6C4A - chains C and D of the 4 polymer chains in the assembly; structure by X-ray diffraction, 1.80 A resolution.

[Chain C (and D)]
Protein: Isocitrate lyase 1
From: Mycobacterium tuberculosis (strain ATCC 35801 / TMC 107 / Erdman)
Notes: EC 4.1.3.1, 4.1.3.30; chain D of this document is another copy of the same molecule, construct and numbering; everything in this record applies to it too
Reference sequence: H8EVV4 (ACEA1_MYCTE); numbering as in UniProt (aligned over 1-428)
Chain sequence (442 residues; numbered -13 to 428; the number before each row is that of its first residue; numbers below 1 keep their minus sign (Met-13 is residue -13)):
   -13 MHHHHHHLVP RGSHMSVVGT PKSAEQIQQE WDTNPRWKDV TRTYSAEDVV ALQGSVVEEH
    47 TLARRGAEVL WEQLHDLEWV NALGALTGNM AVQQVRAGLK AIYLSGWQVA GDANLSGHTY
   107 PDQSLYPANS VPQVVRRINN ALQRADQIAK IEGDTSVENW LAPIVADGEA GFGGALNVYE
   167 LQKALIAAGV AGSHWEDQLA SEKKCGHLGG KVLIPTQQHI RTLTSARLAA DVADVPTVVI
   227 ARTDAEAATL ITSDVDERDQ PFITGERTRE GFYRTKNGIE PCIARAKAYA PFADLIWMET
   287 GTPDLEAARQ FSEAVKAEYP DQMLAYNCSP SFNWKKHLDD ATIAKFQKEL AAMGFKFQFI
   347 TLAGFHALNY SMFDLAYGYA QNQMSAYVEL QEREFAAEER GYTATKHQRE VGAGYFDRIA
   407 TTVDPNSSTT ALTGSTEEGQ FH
Unresolved in the structure: -13 to 0
Modified / non-standard residues: Cys191 (S-[(1Z)-2-carboxy-N-hydroxyethanimidoyl]-L-cysteine; EJA)
Differences from the reference sequence: initiating methionine (-13); expression tag (-12 to 0)
Bound ions: Mg2+ site 1: Asp153 (together with pyruvic acid); Mg2+ site 2: Ala276, Ala279, Gln308
Ligand contacts:
  - 3-nitropropanoic acid (3NP): Ala353, Tyr356, Ser357, Leu376, Arg379
  - pyruvic acid (PYR): Tyr89, Ser91, Gly92, Trp93, Asp108, Asp153, His180, Cys191, Arg228, Trp283, Asn313, Thr347, Leu348
Curated features (UniProtKB/Swiss-Prot):
  - binding site (substrate): Ser91 to Trp93, Gly192, His193, Arg228, Asn313 to Ser317, Thr347
  - binding site (Mg(2+)): Asp153

[Interface between chain C and chain D]
Contacting residue pairs (276; chain C residue first):
  Trp65(C) - Gln369(D)
  Asn67(C) - Tyr365(D)
  Asn67(C) - Gln369(D)
  Ala68(C) - Tyr365(D)  hydrogen bond (backbone-side chain)
  Leu69(C) - Ala362(D)  hydrophobic
  Leu69(C) - Tyr365(D)  hydrophobic
  Thr73(C) - Asp98(D)  hydrogen bond
  Thr73(C) - Leu354(D)
  Gly74(C) - Asp98(D)  hydrogen bond (backbone-side chain)
  Asn75(C) - Gly97(D)  hydrogen bond (side chain-backbone)
  Asn75(C) - Asp98(D)  hydrogen bond (backbone-side chain)
  Asn75(C) - Phe351(D)
  Asn75(C) - Leu354(D)
  Asn75(C) - Asn355(D)  hydrogen bond
  Met76(C) - Leu354(D)  hydrophobic
  Met76(C) - Met358(D)
  Gln79(C) - Asn355(D)  hydrogen bond
  Gln79(C) - Phe359(D)
  Gln80(C) - Met358(D)
  Gln80(C) - Ala362(D)
  Arg82(C) - Phe359(D)
  Ala83(C) - Phe359(D)  hydrophobic
  Ala83(C) - Ala362(D)  hydrophobic
  Ala83(C) - Tyr363(D)
  Ala83(C) - Ala366(D)
  Leu85(C) - Ala362(D)  hydrophobic
  Leu85(C) - Tyr365(D)  hydrophobic
  Leu85(C) - Ala366(D)  hydrophobic
  Trp93(C) - His393(D)
  Trp93(C) - Gln394(D)  hydrogen bond
  Trp93(C) - Val397(D)  hydrophobic
  Gly97(C) - Asn75(D)  hydrogen bond (backbone-side chain)
  Gly97(C) - Arg123(D)  hydrogen bond (backbone-side chain)
  Gly97(C) - Val397(D)
  Asp98(C) - Thr73(D)  hydrogen bond
  Asp98(C) - Gly74(D)  hydrogen bond (side chain-backbone)
  Asp98(C) - Asn75(D)  hydrogen bond (side chain-backbone)
  Asp98(C) - Arg123(D)  salt bridge
  Gly103(C) - Arg123(D)  hydrogen bond (backbone-side chain)
  Gly103(C) - Asn126(D)  hydrogen bond (backbone-side chain)
  His104(C) - Arg123(D)
  His104(C) - Asn126(D)
  Thr105(C) - Arg123(D)  hydrogen bond
  Thr105(C) - Ala127(D)
  Thr105(C) - Arg130(D)  hydrogen bond (backbone-side chain)
  Thr105(C) - Val397(D)
  Tyr106(C) - Arg130(D)
  Tyr106(C) - Val397(D)
  Tyr106(C) - Phe402(D)  hydrophobic
  Pro107(C) - Val397(D)
  Pro107(C) - Gly398(D)
  Pro107(C) - Ala399(D)  hydrophobic
  Pro107(C) - Phe402(D)
  Gln109(C) - Ala417(D)
  Leu111(C) - Phe402(D)  hydrophobic
  Arg123(C) - Gly97(D)  hydrogen bond (side chain-backbone)
  Arg123(C) - Asp98(D)  salt bridge
  Arg123(C) - Gly103(D)  hydrogen bond (side chain-backbone)
  Arg123(C) - His104(D)
  Arg123(C) - Thr105(D)  hydrogen bond
  Asn126(C) - Gly103(D)  hydrogen bond (side chain-backbone)
  Asn126(C) - His104(D)
  Ala127(C) - Thr105(D)
  Arg130(C) - His104(D)
  Arg130(C) - Thr105(D)  hydrogen bond (side chain-backbone)
  Arg130(C) - Tyr106(D)
  Glu188(C) - Thr415(D)  hydrogen bond
  Lys190(C) - Thr415(D)  hydrogen bond (side chain-backbone)
  Cys191(C) - Gln394(D)
  His193(C) - Ser421(D)
  His193(C) - Thr422(D)  hydrogen bond (backbone-backbone)
  Leu194(C) - Gln394(D)
  Leu194(C) - Ala417(D)
  Leu194(C) - Ser421(D)
  Gly195(C) - Thr416(D)
  Gly195(C) - Ala417(D)  hydrogen bond (backbone-backbone)
  Gly195(C) - Thr419(D)
  Gly195(C) - Ser421(D)
  Gly196(C) - Thr415(D)
  Gly196(C) - Thr416(D)  hydrogen bond (backbone-backbone)
  Val198(C) - Thr415(D)
  Leu236(C) - Ser414(D)
  Thr254(C) - Ser414(D)
  Arg255(C) - Asn412(D)
  Glu256(C) - Ser413(D)
  Glu256(C) - Ser414(D)  hydrogen bond
  Phe258(C) - Thr415(D)
  Arg260(C) - Ser414(D)
  Gly287(C) - Thr422(D)
  Gly287(C) - Gln426(D)  hydrogen bond (backbone-side chain)
  Cys314(C) - Met370(D)  hydrophobic
  Pro316(C) - Tyr373(D)
  Pro316(C) - Gln377(D)  hydrogen bond (backbone-side chain)
  Pro316(C) - His393(D)
  Pro316(C) - Phe427(D)
  Ser317(C) - His393(D)  hydrogen bond
  Ser317(C) - Gln394(D)
  Ser317(C) - Thr422(D)  hydrogen bond (backbone-side chain)
  Ser317(C) - Phe427(D)
  Phe318(C) - Gln377(D)  hydrogen bond (backbone-side chain)
  Phe318(C) - Gln426(D)
  Phe318(C) - Phe427(D)
  Asn319(C) - Gln377(D)
  Asn319(C) - Phe381(D)
  Asn319(C) - Gln426(D)  hydrogen bond (side chain-backbone)
  Asn319(C) - Phe427(D)
  Trp320(C) - Met370(D)  hydrophobic
  Trp320(C) - Val374(D)  hydrophobic
  Trp320(C) - Gln377(D)  hydrogen bond (backbone-side chain)
  Lys321(C) - Val374(D)
  Lys321(C) - Glu378(D)
  His323(C) - Gln426(D)  hydrogen bond
  Ile329(C) - Met370(D)
  Ile329(C) - Ser371(D)
  Ile329(C) - Val374(D)  hydrophobic
  Ala330(C) - Ser371(D)
  Gln333(C) - Tyr365(D)  hydrogen bond
  Gln333(C) - Gln369(D)
  Gln333(C) - Met370(D)
  Gln344(C) - Tyr365(D)
  Ile346(C) - Tyr365(D)  hydrophobic
  Ile346(C) - Met370(D)  hydrophobic
  Ile346(C) - Tyr373(D)  hydrophobic
  Leu348(C) - His393(D)
  Ala349(C) - Leu361(D)  hydrophobic
  Ala349(C) - Tyr373(D)  hydrophobic
  Gly350(C) - Met358(D)
  Phe351(C) - Asn75(D)
  Phe351(C) - Ala390(D)
  Phe351(C) - His393(D)
  Phe351(C) - Glu396(D)
  Phe351(C) - Val397(D)  hydrophobic
  His352(C) - Tyr373(D)
  His352(C) - Glu380(D)  salt bridge
  His352(C) - Ala390(D)
  His352(C) - Thr391(D)
  His352(C) - His393(D)  hydrogen bond
  Ala353(C) - Ser357(D)  hydrogen bond (backbone-side chain)
  Ala353(C) - Leu376(D)
  Leu354(C) - Thr73(D)
  Leu354(C) - Asn75(D)
  Leu354(C) - Met76(D)
  Asn355(C) - Asn75(D)  hydrogen bond
  Asn355(C) - Gln79(D)  hydrogen bond
  Asn355(C) - Tyr388(D)
  Tyr356(C) - Leu376(D)  hydrophobic
  Tyr356(C) - Arg379(D)
  Tyr356(C) - Glu380(D)
  Tyr356(C) - Ala383(D)  hydrophobic
  Tyr356(C) - Arg386(D)
  Tyr356(C) - Tyr388(D)  hydrogen bond (backbone-side chain)
  Ser357(C) - Ala353(D)
  Ser357(C) - Ser357(D)  hydrogen bond
  Met358(C) - Leu69(D)  hydrophobic
  Met358(C) - Met76(D)
  Met358(C) - Gln80(D)  hydrogen bond
  Met358(C) - Gly350(D)
  Met358(C) - Ala353(D)  hydrophobic
  Phe359(C) - Gln79(D)
  Phe359(C) - Arg82(D)
  Phe359(C) - Ala83(D)  hydrophobic
  Phe359(C) - Arg386(D)
  Phe359(C) - Gly387(D)
  Phe359(C) - Tyr388(D)  hydrophobic
  Asp360(C) - Arg386(D)  salt bridge
  Leu361(C) - Ala349(D)  hydrophobic
  Ala362(C) - Leu69(D)  hydrophobic
  Ala362(C) - Gln80(D)
  Ala362(C) - Ala83(D)  hydrophobic
  Ala362(C) - Leu85(D)  hydrophobic
  Tyr363(C) - Ala83(D)
  Tyr363(C) - Arg386(D)
  Tyr365(C) - Asn67(D)
  Tyr365(C) - Ala68(D)  hydrogen bond (side chain-backbone)
  Tyr365(C) - Leu69(D)  hydrophobic
  Tyr365(C) - Leu85(D)  hydrophobic
  Tyr365(C) - Gln333(D)  hydrogen bond
  Tyr365(C) - Gln344(D)
  Tyr365(C) - Ile346(D)  hydrophobic
  Ala366(C) - Ala83(D)
  Ala366(C) - Leu85(D)  hydrophobic
  Gln369(C) - Trp65(D)
  Gln369(C) - Asn67(D)
  Gln369(C) - Gln333(D)
  Met370(C) - Cys314(D)  hydrophobic
  Met370(C) - Trp320(D)  hydrophobic
  Met370(C) - Ile329(D)
  Met370(C) - Gln333(D)
  Met370(C) - Ile346(D)  hydrophobic
  Ser371(C) - Ile329(D)
  Ser371(C) - Ala330(D)
  Tyr373(C) - Pro316(D)
  Tyr373(C) - Ile346(D)  hydrophobic
  Tyr373(C) - Ala349(D)  hydrophobic
  Tyr373(C) - His352(D)
  Val374(C) - Trp320(D)  hydrophobic
  Val374(C) - Lys321(D)
  Val374(C) - Ile329(D)  hydrophobic
  Leu376(C) - Tyr356(D)  hydrophobic
  Gln377(C) - Pro316(D)  hydrogen bond (side chain-backbone)
  Gln377(C) - Phe318(D)  hydrogen bond (side chain-backbone)
  Gln377(C) - Asn319(D)
  Gln377(C) - Trp320(D)  hydrogen bond (side chain-backbone)
  Glu378(C) - Lys321(D)
  Arg379(C) - Tyr356(D)
  Glu380(C) - His352(D)  salt bridge
  Glu380(C) - Tyr356(D)
  Phe381(C) - Asn319(D)
  Ala383(C) - Tyr356(D)  hydrophobic
  Arg386(C) - Tyr356(D)
  Arg386(C) - Phe359(D)
  Arg386(C) - Asp360(D)  salt bridge
  Arg386(C) - Tyr363(D)
  Gly387(C) - Phe359(D)
  Tyr388(C) - His352(D)
  Tyr388(C) - Asn355(D)
  Tyr388(C) - Tyr356(D)  hydrogen bond (side chain-backbone)
  Tyr388(C) - Phe359(D)  hydrophobic
  Ala390(C) - Phe351(D)
  Ala390(C) - His352(D)
  Thr391(C) - His352(D)
  His393(C) - Trp93(D)
  His393(C) - Pro316(D)
  His393(C) - Ser317(D)  hydrogen bond
  His393(C) - Leu348(D)
  His393(C) - Phe351(D)
  His393(C) - His352(D)  hydrogen bond
  Gln394(C) - Trp93(D)  hydrogen bond
  Gln394(C) - Cys191(D)
  Gln394(C) - Leu194(D)
  Gln394(C) - Ser317(D)
  Glu396(C) - Phe351(D)
  Val397(C) - Trp93(D)  hydrophobic
  Val397(C) - Gly97(D)
  Val397(C) - Thr105(D)
  Val397(C) - Tyr106(D)
  Val397(C) - Pro107(D)
  Val397(C) - Phe351(D)  hydrophobic
  Ala399(C) - Pro107(D)  hydrophobic
  Phe402(C) - Tyr106(D)  hydrophobic
  Phe402(C) - Pro107(D)
  Ser413(C) - Glu256(D)
  Ser414(C) - Leu236(D)
  Ser414(C) - Thr254(D)
  Ser414(C) - Glu256(D)  hydrogen bond
  Thr415(C) - Glu188(D)  hydrogen bond
  Thr415(C) - Lys190(D)  hydrogen bond (backbone-side chain)
  Thr415(C) - Gly196(D)
  Thr415(C) - Val198(D)
  Thr415(C) - Phe258(D)
  Thr416(C) - Lys190(D)
  Thr416(C) - Gly195(D)
  Thr416(C) - Gly196(D)  hydrogen bond (backbone-backbone)
  Ala417(C) - Gln109(D)
  Ala417(C) - Lys190(D)
  Ala417(C) - Leu194(D)
  Ala417(C) - Gly195(D)  hydrogen bond (backbone-backbone)
  Thr419(C) - Gly195(D)
  Ser421(C) - His193(D)
  Ser421(C) - Leu194(D)
  Ser421(C) - Gly195(D)
  Thr422(C) - His193(D)  hydrogen bond (backbone-backbone)
  Thr422(C) - Gly287(D)
  Thr422(C) - Ser317(D)  hydrogen bond (side chain-backbone)
  Gly425(C) - Lys322(D)
  Gln426(C) - Gly287(D)  hydrogen bond (side chain-backbone)
  Gln426(C) - Thr288(D)
  Gln426(C) - Ser317(D)
  Gln426(C) - Phe318(D)
  Gln426(C) - Asn319(D)  hydrogen bond (side chain-backbone)
  Gln426(C) - Lys322(D)
  Gln426(C) - His323(D)  hydrogen bond
  Phe427(C) - Pro316(D)
  Phe427(C) - Ser317(D)
  Phe427(C) - Phe318(D)
  Phe427(C) - Asn319(D)
Also at the interface, not in a pair above, chain C (118 interface residues in all): Gly70, Ser102, Thr288, Phe332, Phe345, Asn368, Gly398, Asp410, Asn412, Leu418, Gly420
Also at the interface, not in a pair above, chain D (117 interface residues in all): Gly70, Ser102, Leu111, Phe332, Phe345, Asn368, Asp410, Leu418, Gly420, Glu423

[Overview]
Chain C and chain D form an interface of 118 and 117 residues respectively; the contacts include 63 hydrogen
bonds and 6 salt bridges. Polar pairs include Asp98(C)-Arg123(D), His352(C)-Glu380(D) and Asp360(C)-Arg386(D).
Ligands of chain C: pyruvic acid and 3-nitropropanoic acid.
Chain C and chain D are both Isocitrate lyase 1 (Mycobacterium tuberculosis (strain ATCC 35801 / TMC 107 /
Erdman)); the structure, Crystal structure of 3-nitropropionate modified isocitrate lyase from Mycobacterium
tuberculosis with pyruvate, was determined by X-ray diffraction, deposited together with 6C4C.
